6O8B - chains E and A of the 4 polymer chains in the assembly; structure by X-ray diffraction, 3.40 A resolution.

Chain E:
Name: Stimulator of interferon genes protein
From: Homo sapiens
UniProtKB: Q86WV6 (STING_HUMAN); numbering as in UniProt (aligned over 155-379)
Chain sequence (226 residues; row label = number of the first residue in the row):
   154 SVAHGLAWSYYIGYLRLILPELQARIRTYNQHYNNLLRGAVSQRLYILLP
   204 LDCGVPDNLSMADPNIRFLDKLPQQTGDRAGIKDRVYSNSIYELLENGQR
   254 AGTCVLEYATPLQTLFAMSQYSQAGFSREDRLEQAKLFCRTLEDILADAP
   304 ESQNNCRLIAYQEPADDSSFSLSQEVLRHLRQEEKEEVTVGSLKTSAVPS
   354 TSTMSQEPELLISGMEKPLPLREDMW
Disordered / not traced: 154-367
Differences from the reference sequence: expression tag (154); variant Arg232 (His in Q86WV6); engineered mutation Glu376 (Thr in Q86WV6), Met378 (Phe in Q86WV6), Trp379 (Ser in Q86WV6)
Curated features (UniProtKB/Swiss-Prot):
  - motif: Leu363 to Ser366 (pLxIS motif)
  - binding site (2',3'-cGAMP): Ser162, Tyr167, Arg238, Thr263
  - binding site (3',3'-c-di-GMP): Ser162, Tyr167, Arg238 to Ser241, Thr263
  - binding site (2',3'-cUAMP): Tyr167, Arg238, Thr263
  - modified residue: Thr229 (Phosphothreonine), Ser241 (Phosphoserine), Thr354 (Phosphothreonine), Ser355 (Phosphoserine), Thr356 (Phosphothreonine), Ser358 (Phosphoserine), Ser366 (Phosphoserine)
  - cross-link (Glycyl lysine isopeptide (Lys-Gly)): Lys236 (interchain with G-Cter in ubiquitin), Lys338 (interchain with G-Cter in SUMO)
  - natural variant: Val155 (V155M: In SAVI), Arg284 (R284S: Found in a 9-month-old patient who died following a fever and severe neck abscess without indication of any severe bacterial infection)
  - mutagenesis: Gly158 (G158A: Constitutively active mutant that promotes the production of type I interferon in absence of cGAMP ligand; G158E: Abolished homodimerization and activation ...), Ser162 (S162A: Slight decrease in c-di-GMP-binding. Renders the enzyme sensitive to 5,6-dimethylxanthenone 4-acetic acid (DMXAA) drug, leading to activation of the STING1 pathway ...), Gly166 (G166S: Slight decrease in c-di-GMP-binding), Arg178 to Arg180 (Abolishes the endoplasmic reticulum location), Gly230 (G230I: Renders the enzyme sensitive to 5,6-dimethylxanthenone 4-acetic acid (DMXAA) drug, leading to activation of the STING1 pathway), Lys236 (K236R: Loss of deubiquitination by USP44), Arg238 to Tyr240 (Strong decrease in cGAMP-binding without affecting interaction with TBK1. Abolished ability to induce autophagy), Arg238 (R238A: Abolished cGAMP-binding. Abolished ability to induce autophagy), Tyr240 (Y240A: Abolished cGAMP-binding; Y240S: Strong decrease in c-di-GMP-binding), Asn242 (N242A: Strong decrease in c-di-GMP and cGAMP-binding), Glu260 (E260A: Strong decrease in c-di-GMP and cGAMP-binding), Thr263 (T263A: Strong decrease in c-di-GMP-binding), 23 further mutagenesis entries in UniProt
From the paper describing this entry:
  - mutagenesis - S366A, L374A: abolished signaling
  - mutagenesis - K370A, P371A (about 30%), L372A, P373A, R375A (about 50%), D377A (about 30%): decreased signaling
  - mutagenesis - L374A: unchanged binding to IRF-3

Chain A:
Name: Serine/threonine-protein kinase TBK1
From: Homo sapiens
Notes: EC 2.7.11.1
UniProtKB: Q9UHD2 (TBK1_HUMAN); numbering as in UniProt (aligned over 2-657)
Chain sequence (665 residues; each row starts with the number of its first residue; numbers below 1 keep their minus sign (Gly-7 is residue -7)):
    -7 GSPGLDGICQSTSNHLWLLSDILGQGATANVFRGRHKKTGDLFAIKVFNN
    43 ISFLRPVDVQMREFEVLKKLNHKNIVKLFAIEEETTTRHKVLIMEFCPCG
    93 SLYTVLEEPSNAYGLPESEFLIVLRDVVGGMNHLRENGIVHRNIKPGNIM
   143 RVIGEDGQSVYKLTDFGAARELEDDEQFVELYGTEEYLHPDMYERAVLRK
   193 DHQKKYGATVDLWSIGVTFYHAATGSLPFRPFEGPRRNKEVMYKIITGKP
   243 SGAISGVQKAENGPIDWSGDMPVSCSLSRGLQVLLTPVLANILEADQEKC
   293 WGFDQFFAETSDILHRMVIHVFSLQQMTAHKIYIHSYNTATIFHELVYKQ
   343 TKIISSNQELIYEGRRLVLEPGRLAQHFPKTTEENPIFVVSREPLDTIGL
   393 IYEKISLPKVHPRYDLDGDASMAKAITGVVCYACRIASTLLLYQELMRKG
   443 IRWLIELIKDDYNETVHKKTEVVITLDFCIRNIEKTVKVYEKLMKINLEA
   493 AELGEISDIHTKLLRLSSSQGTIETSLQDIDSRLSPGGSLADAWAHQEGT
   543 HPKDRNVEKLQVLLNCMTEIYYQFKKDQAERRLAYNEEQIHKFDKQKLYY
   593 HATKAMTHFTDECVKKYEAFLNKSEEWIRKMLHLRKQLLSLTNQCFDIEE
   643 EVSKYQEYTNELQET
Disordered / not traced: -7 to -6, 486-491, 657
Differences from the reference sequence: expression tag (-7 to 1); engineered mutation Asn135 (Asp in Q9UHD2), Glu172 (Ser in Q9UHD2); variant Asp388 (Asn in Q9UHD2), Gln570 (Lys in Q9UHD2)
Ligand contacts: BX7 (N-(3-{[5-iodo-4-({3-[(thiophen-2-ylcarbonyl)amino]propyl}amino)pyrimidin-2-yl]amino}phenyl)pyrrolidine-1-carboxamide): Leu15, Gly16, Gln17, Gly18, Ala21, Val23, Ala36, Lys38, Val68, Met86, Glu87, Phe88, Cys89, Pro90, Gly92, Ser93, Tyr95, Thr96, Gly139, Met142, Thr156, Asp157
Curated features (UniProtKB/Swiss-Prot):
  - binding site (ATP): Leu15 to Val23, Lys38
  - modified residue: Lys607 (N6-methyllysine)
  - cross-link (Glycyl lysine isopeptide (Lys-Gly)): Lys30 (interchain with G-Cter in ubiquitin), Lys401 (interchain with G-Cter in ubiquitin)
  - natural variant: Phe24 (F24S: Loss of IFNB induction), Arg47 (R47H: In FTDALS4), Asp50 (D50A: In IIAE8), Tyr105 (Y105C: In FTDALS4), Val152 (V152L: No effect on IFNB induction), Gly159 (G159A: In IIAE8), Ile207 (I207V: In IIAE8; uncertain significance), Tyr212 (Y212D: In AIARV), Asp296 (D296H: In a breast pleomorphic lobular carcinoma sample), Ile305 (I305T: In FTDALS4), Leu306 (L306I: In FTDALS4; uncertain significance), Arg308 (R308Q: In FTDALS4), 15 further natural variant entries in UniProt
  - mutagenesis: Lys30 (K30R: Decreases ubiquitination. Abolishes ubiquitination, phosphorylation and kinase activity; when associated with R-401), Asp33 (D33A: Decreases phosphorylation and kinase activity), Lys38 (K38A: Loss of kinase activity), Leu316 (L316E: Decreases kinase activity. No effect on phosphorylation), Tyr325 (Y325E: Abolishes phosphorylation and kinase activity), Glu355 (E355R: Decreases phosphorylation and kinase activity. Abolishes dimerization; when associated with A-357 or R-448), Arg357 (R357A: Decreases phosphorylation and kinase activity. Abolishes dimerization; when associated with R-355), Lys401 (K401R: Decreases ubiquitination. Abolishes ubiquitination, phosphorylation and kinase activity; when associated with R-30), Glu448 (E448R: Decreases phosphorylation and kinase activity. Abolishes dimerization; when associated with R-355), His459 (H459E: Abolishes dimerization and decreases kinase activity but no effect on phosphorylation; when associated with E-466 and E-470), Ile466 (I466E: Abolishes dimerization and decreases kinase activity but no effect on phosphorylation; when associated with E-459 and E-470), Phe470 (F470E: Abolishes dimerization and decreases kinase activity but no effect on phosphorylation; when associated with E-459 and E-466), 9 further mutagenesis entries in UniProt
From the paper describing this entry:
  - mutagenesis - P404A, F585A: unchanged signaling
  - mutagenesis - L8A (over 60%), R27A (about 40%), K29A (about 40%), Y577A (over 60%), N578A, Q581A, I582A (about 40%), K584A (about 40%): decreased signaling
  - mutagenesis - P404A, F585A: unchanged binding to Stimulator of interferon genes protein (chain E)

Interface between chain E and chain A:
Contacting residue pairs (18; chain E residue first):
  Pro373(E) - Lys29(A)
  Pro373(E) - Lys30(A)
  Leu374(E) - Leu8(A)  hydrophobic
  Leu374(E) - Arg27(A)
  Leu374(E) - His28(A)
  Leu374(E) - Lys29(A)  hydrogen bond (backbone-backbone)
  Arg375(E) - Leu8(A)
  Glu376(E) - Gly-4(A)
  Glu376(E) - Cys1(A)
  Glu376(E) - Ser3(A)
  Glu376(E) - Leu8(A)
  Glu376(E) - Lys29(A)  salt bridge
  Trp379(E) - Leu-3(A)
  Trp379(E) - Ile0(A)
  Trp379(E) - Cys1(A)
  Trp379(E) - Leu8(A)  hydrophobic
  Trp379(E) - Trp9(A)
  Trp379(E) - Leu10(A)  hydrophobic
Also at the interface, not in a pair above, chain E (6 interface residues in all): Asp377
Also at the interface, not in a pair above, chain A (14 interface residues in all): Pro-5, Gly32
Interface features reported in the paper:
  - specific contacts: Glu376(E)-Lys29(A) (salt bridge)
  - hot spots on chain A (mutagenesis) - L8A, K29A, Y577A, N578A, I582A: abolished binding to phosphorylated STING

Summary:
6 residues of chain E and 14 residues of chain A are in contact; the contacts include 1 hydrogen bond and 1
salt bridge. Polar pairs include Glu376(E)-Lys29(A) and Leu374(E)-Lys29(A). The paper describes a salt bridge
between Glu376(E) and Lys29(A). From the paper: L8A, R27A and K29A of chain A, among others, reduce signaling;
K370A, P371A and L372A of chain E, among others, reduce signaling; 18 substitutions were tested in all.
Chain E is Stimulator of interferon genes protein and chain A is Serine/threonine-protein kinase TBK1, both
from Homo sapiens; the structure, Crystal structure of STING CTD in complex with TBK1, was determined by X-ray
diffraction, deposited together with 6O8C.
